4B60 - chains A and C; structure by X-ray diffraction, 1.83 A resolution.

== Chain A ==
Molecule: Fibronectin-binding protein A
From: Staphylococcus aureus SUBSP. aureus nctc 8325
Notes: fragment: n2n3, residues 189-505
UniProt: P14738 (FNBA_STAA8); residue numbers follow UniProt; this construct covers 189-505
Amino-acid sequence (321 residues; numbered 185 to 505; the number before each row is that of its first residue):
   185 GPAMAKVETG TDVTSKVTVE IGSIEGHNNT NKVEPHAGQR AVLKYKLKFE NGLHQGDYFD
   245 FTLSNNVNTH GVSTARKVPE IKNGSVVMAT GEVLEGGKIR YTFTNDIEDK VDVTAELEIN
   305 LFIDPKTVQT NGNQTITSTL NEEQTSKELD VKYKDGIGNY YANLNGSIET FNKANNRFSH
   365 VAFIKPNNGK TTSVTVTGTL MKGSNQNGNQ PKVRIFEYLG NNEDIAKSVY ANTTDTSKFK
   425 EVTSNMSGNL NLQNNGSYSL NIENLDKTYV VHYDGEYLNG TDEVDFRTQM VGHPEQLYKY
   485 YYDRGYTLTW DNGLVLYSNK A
Disordered / not traced: 185-194, 480-488, 504-505
Sequence notes: expression tag (185-188)
Ion coordination: Ca2+: Glu292, Asp293 (shared with 2 residues of chain B)
What the authors report for this chain:
  - contacts within the chain: Gly222-Tyr501 (hydrogen bond), Asn304-Asn503 (hydrogen bond)
  - conformationally variable residues (order/disorder transition, side-chain flip): Glu479 to Gly489, Tyr501, Asn503

== Chain C ==
Molecule: Fibrinogen gamma chain
Notes: fragment: c-terminus, residues 421-433
UniProt: P02679 (FIBG_HUMAN); residues 1-17 here correspond to UniProt positions 421-437 (UniProt number = residue number + 420)
Amino-acid sequence (17 residues; numbered 1 to 17; the number before each row is that of its first residue):
     1 GEGQQHHLGG AKQAGDV
Disordered / not traced: 1-3
UniProt features mapped onto this chain:
  - cross-link: Gln4 (Isoglutamyl lysine isopeptide (Gln-Lys) (interchain with K-432)), Lys12 (Isoglutamyl lysine isopeptide (Lys-Gln) (interchain with Q-424))

== Chain A / chain C interface ==
Residue-residue contacts (57; chain A residue first):
  Pro219(A) - Lys12(C)
  His220(A) - Ala11(C)
  His220(A) - Lys12(C)  hydrogen bond (backbone-backbone)
  His220(A) - Gln13(C)
  Ala221(A) - Lys12(C)
  Gly222(A) - Lys12(C)  hydrogen bond (backbone-backbone)
  Gly222(A) - Ala14(C)
  Gln223(A) - Ala14(C)
  Thr253(A) - Asp16(C)
  His254(A) - Gly15(C)
  His254(A) - Asp16(C)  hydrogen bond (backbone-backbone)
  Gly255(A) - Ala14(C)
  Val256(A) - Gln13(C)
  Val256(A) - Ala14(C)  hydrogen bond (backbone-backbone)
  Val256(A) - Gly15(C)
  Ser257(A) - Asp16(C)  hydrogen bond (side chain-backbone)
  Phe306(A) - Ala14(C)  hydrophobic
  Phe306(A) - Gly15(C)
  Phe306(A) - Asp16(C)
  Lys338(A) - Gly10(C)
  Ile341(A) - His7(C)
  Ile341(A) - Leu8(C)
  Ile341(A) - Gly9(C)
  Ser351(A) - Gln13(C)  hydrogen bond
  Ile352(A) - Gln13(C)
  Gly489(A) - Gln5(C)  hydrogen bond (backbone-side chain)
  Tyr490(A) - Gln5(C)
  Thr491(A) - Gln5(C)  hydrogen bond (backbone-backbone)
  Thr491(A) - His6(C)  hydrogen bond
  Thr491(A) - His7(C)  hydrogen bond (backbone-backbone)
  Leu492(A) - His7(C)
  Thr493(A) - His7(C)  hydrogen bond (backbone-backbone)
  Thr493(A) - Leu8(C)
  Thr493(A) - Gly9(C)  hydrogen bond (backbone-backbone)
  Trp494(A) - Gly9(C)
  Trp494(A) - Gly10(C)
  Trp494(A) - Ala11(C)  hydrophobic
  Asp495(A) - Gly9(C)  hydrogen bond (backbone-backbone)
  Asp495(A) - Gly10(C)
  Asp495(A) - Ala11(C)  hydrogen bond (backbone-backbone)
  Asn496(A) - Ala11(C)
  Asn496(A) - Gln13(C)
  Gly497(A) - Ala11(C)  hydrogen bond (backbone-backbone)
  Gly497(A) - Lys12(C)
  Gly497(A) - Gln13(C)  hydrogen bond (backbone-backbone)
  Leu498(A) - Gln13(C)
  Val499(A) - Lys12(C)
  Val499(A) - Gln13(C)  hydrogen bond (backbone-backbone)
  Val499(A) - Ala14(C)
  Val499(A) - Gly15(C)  hydrogen bond (backbone-backbone)
  Leu500(A) - Gly15(C)
  Leu500(A) - Val17(C)
  Tyr501(A) - Ala14(C)  hydrophobic
  Tyr501(A) - Gly15(C)  hydrogen bond (backbone-backbone)
  Tyr501(A) - Asp16(C)
  Tyr501(A) - Val17(C)  hydrogen bond (backbone-backbone)
  Asn503(A) - Asp16(C)
Also at the interface, not in a pair above, chain A (33 interface residues in all): Gly342, Asn343, Arg471, Ser502
From the paper, about this interface:
  - interface residues, chain C: Gln13(C), Ala14(C), Gly15(C)

== In short ==
The interface between chain A and chain C involves 33 residues on one side and 13 on the other; the contacts
include 20 hydrogen bonds. Polar pairs include Ser257(A)-Asp16(C), Ser351(A)-Gln13(C) and Gly489(A)-Gln5(C).
The Ca2+ site is built by Glu292(A) and Asp293(A). From the paper: interface residues Gln13(C), Ala14(C) and
Gly15(C); conformational variability at Glu479(A), Tyr501(A) and Asn503(A).
Chain A is Fibronectin-binding protein A (Staphylococcus aureus SUBSP. aureus nctc 8325) and chain C is
Fibrinogen gamma chain; the structure, Structure of rFnBPA(189-505) in complex with fibrinogen gamma chain C-
terminal peptide, was determined by X-ray diffraction together with 4B5Z from the same study.
